6GEJ - chains B and J of the 20 polymer chains in the assembly; structure by electron microscopy, 3.60 A resolution.

== Chain B ==
Name: Histone H3
Organism: Saccharomyces cerevisiae (strain ATCC 204508 / S288c)
UniProtKB: P61830 (H3_YEAST); residues 0-135 here correspond to UniProt positions 1-136 (UniProt number = residue number + 1)
Chain sequence (136 residues; each row starts with the number of its first residue; numbering starts at 0):
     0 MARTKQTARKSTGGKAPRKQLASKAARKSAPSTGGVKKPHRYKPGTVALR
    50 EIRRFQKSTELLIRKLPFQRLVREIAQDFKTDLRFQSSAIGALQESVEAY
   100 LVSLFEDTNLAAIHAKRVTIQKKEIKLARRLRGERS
Unresolved in the structure: 0-36, 134-135
Sequence notes: conflict Glu123 (Asp124 in P61830)
Swiss-Prot annotation at these positions:
  - modified residue: Lys4 (N6,N6,N6-trimethyllysine), Lys9 (N6-acetyllysine), Ser10 (Phosphoserine), Lys14 (N6,N6-dimethyllysine), Lys18 (N6-acetyllysine), Lys23 (N6-acetyllysine), Lys27 (N6,N6,N6-trimethyllysine), Lys36 (N6,N6,N6-trimethyllysine), Lys37 (N6-acetyllysine), Lys56 (N6-acetyllysine), Lys64 (N6-acetyllysine), Lys79 (N6,N6,N6-trimethyllysine)

== Chain J ==
Molecule: 154-nt DNA strand
Organism: synthetic construct
Sequence (154 nucleotides; row label = number of the first residue in the row; numbers below 1 keep their minus sign (DT-76 is residue -76)):
   -76 TGCACAGGATGTATATATCTGACACGTGCCTGGAGACTAGGGAGTAATCC
   -26 CCTTGGCGGTTAAAACGCGGGGGACAGCGCGTACGTGCGTTTAAGCGGTG
    24 CTAGAGCTGTCTACGACCAATTGAGCGGCCTCGGCACCGGGATTCTCCAG
    74 GGCG

== Interface between chain B and chain J ==
Pairs across the interface - 13 pairs, chain B then chain J:
  Arg40(B) - DG-8(J)  base contact
  Arg40(B) - DC70(J)  phosphate contact
  Arg40(B) - DC71(J)  phosphate contact
  Lys42(B) - DC70(J)  phosphate contact
  Thr45(B) - DC70(J)  hydrogen bond to the phosphate
  Arg63(B) - DA-14(J)  hydrogen bond to the phosphate
  Arg72(B) - DT-24(J)  salt bridge to the phosphate
  Arg83(B) - DT-24(J)  salt bridge to the phosphate
  Ser86(B) - DC-25(J)  phosphate contact
  Arg116(B) - DA-3(J)  phosphate contact
  Arg116(B) - DC-2(J)  salt bridge to the phosphate
  Val117(B) - DA-3(J)  hydrogen bond to the phosphate
  Thr118(B) - DA-3(J)  sugar contact
Other interface residues (no listed pair), chain B (14 interface residues in all): His39, Tyr41, Pro43, Gln120
Other interface residues (no listed pair), chain J (12 interface residues in all): DA-13, DG-6, DG-5, DG-4

== Summary ==
14 residues of chain B face 12 of chain J across their interface; the contacts include 3 hydrogen bonds and 3
salt bridges. Among the polar pairs are Thr45(B)-DC70(J), Arg63(B)-DA-14(J) and Val117(B)-DA-3(J).
Here chain B is Histone H3 (Saccharomyces cerevisiae (strain ATCC 204508 / S288c)) and chain J is a 154-nt DNA
strand (synthetic construct). Entry 6GEJ (Chromatin remodeller-nucleosome complex at 3.6 A resolution) was
determined by electron microscopy together with 6GEN from the same study.
